PDB entry 8YRE | X-ray diffraction, 3.54 A resolution | chains E and F of the 6 polymer chains in the assembly

[Chain E (and F)]
Name: Mannose-1-phosphate guanylyltransferase 1
Source organism: Arabidopsis thaliana
Notes: EC 2.7.7.13; chain F of this document is another copy of the same molecule, construct and numbering; everything in this record applies to it too
UniProtKB: O22287 (GMPP1_ARATH); numbering as in UniProt (aligned over 1-361)
Amino-acid sequence (361 residues; each row starts with the number of its first residue):
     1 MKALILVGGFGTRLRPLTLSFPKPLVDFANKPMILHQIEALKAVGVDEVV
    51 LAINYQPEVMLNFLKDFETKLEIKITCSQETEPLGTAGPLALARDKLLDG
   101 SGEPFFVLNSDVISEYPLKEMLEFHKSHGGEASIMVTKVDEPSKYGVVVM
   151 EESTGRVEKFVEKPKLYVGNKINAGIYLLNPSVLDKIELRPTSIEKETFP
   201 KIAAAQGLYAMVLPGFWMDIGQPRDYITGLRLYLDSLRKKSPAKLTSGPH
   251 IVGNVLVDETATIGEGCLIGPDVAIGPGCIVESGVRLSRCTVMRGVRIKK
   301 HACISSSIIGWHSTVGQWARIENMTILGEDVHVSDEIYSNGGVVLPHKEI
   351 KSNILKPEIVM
Disordered / not traced: 210-211 (chain F: 151-155, 210)
Curated features (UniProtKB/Swiss-Prot):
  - binding site (GDP-alpha-D-mannose): L6, V7, G85, N109, D111, G146, N173
  - binding site (diphosphate): G9, G11, T12, R13, K23

[Interface between chain E and chain F]
Residue-residue contacts (11; chain E residue first):
  R15(E) - H347(F)
  R15(E) - M361(F)  hydrogen bond (side chain-backbone)
  L345(E) - R15(F)
  L345(E) - L19(F)  hydrophobic
  P346(E) - R15(F)  hydrogen bond (backbone-side chain)
  H347(E) - R15(F)  hydrogen bond (backbone-side chain)
  K348(E) - R15(F)
  I359(E) - I359(F)
  I359(E) - M361(F)  hydrophobic
  M361(E) - R15(F)  hydrogen bond (backbone-side chain)
  M361(E) - P16(F)
Other interface residues (no listed pair), chain E (8 interface residues in all): L19
Other interface residues (no listed pair), chain F (10 interface residues in all): T12, V343, L345, P346

[In short]
Chain E and chain F form an interface of 8 and 10 residues respectively; the contacts include 4 hydrogen
bonds. Among the polar pairs are R15(E)-M361(F), P346(E)-R15(F) and H347(E)-R15(F). Curated annotation
(UniProt) lists 7 GDP-alpha-D-mannose-binding residues and 5 diphosphate-binding residues on chain E.
Chain E and chain F are both Mannose-1-phosphate guanylyltransferase 1 (Arabidopsis thaliana); the structure,
Crystal structure of Arabidopsis VTC1-KJC2, was determined by X-ray diffraction.
